PDB entry 6DP5 | X-ray diffraction, 1.43 A resolution | chains A and C of the 4 polymer chains in the assembly

Chain A:
Name: Ribonuclease H
Organism: Bacillus halodurans
Notes: EC 3.1.26.4; fragment: Catalytic Domain residues 59-196
UniProtKB: Q9KEI9 (RNH1_BACHD); residues 59-196 here = UniProt positions 59-196
Sequence (142 residues; each row starts with the number of its first residue):
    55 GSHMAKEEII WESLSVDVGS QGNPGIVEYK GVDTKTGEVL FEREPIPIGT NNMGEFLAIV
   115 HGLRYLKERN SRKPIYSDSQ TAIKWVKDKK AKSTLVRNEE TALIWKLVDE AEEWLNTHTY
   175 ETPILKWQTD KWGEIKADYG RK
Unresolved in the structure: 55-60
Differences from the reference sequence: expression tag (55-58)
UniProt features mapped onto this chain:
  - binding site (Mg(2+)): Asp71, Glu109, Asp132, Asp192
Ion coordination: Mg2+ site 1: Asp71, Asp192 (shared with 1 residue of chain b); Mg2+ site 2: Asp71, Glu109, Asp132 (shared with 1 residue of chain B; 1 residue of chain b); K+ site 1: Asp132, Glu188 (shared with 1 residue of chain b); K+ site 2: Asp192 (shared with 1 residue of chain b); K+ site 3: Lys196 (shared with DG5(C) of chain C)

Chain C:
Molecule: 6-nt DNA strand
Sequence (6 nucleotides; each row starts with the number of its first residue):
     1 CGATGT
Ion coordination: K+: DG5 (shared with Lys196(A) of chain A)

Interface between chain A and chain C:
Contacting residue pairs - 19 pairs, chain A then chain C:
  Asn77(A) with DA3(C), hydrogen bond to the base; DT4(C), hydrogen bond to the sugar
  Pro78(A) with DA3(C), phosphate contact; DT4(C), phosphate contact
  Thr104(A) with DT4(C), phosphate contact; DG5(C), hydrogen bond to the phosphate
  Asn105(A) with DT4(C), hydrogen bond to the base
  Asn106(A) with DT4(C), hydrogen bond to the base; DG5(C), hydrogen bond to the sugar
  Met107(A) with DG5(C), phosphate contact
  Gln134(A) with DG5(C), base contact; DT6(C), base contact
  Thr135(A) with DG5(C), sugar contact
  Lys138(A) with DT6(C), phosphate contact
  Trp139(A) with DG5(C), phosphate contact; DT6(C), hydrogen bond to the phosphate
  Lys146(A) with DT6(C), phosphate contact
  Ser147(A) with DG5(C), hydrogen bond to the phosphate
  Thr148(A) with DG5(C), hydrogen bond to the phosphate
Other interface residues (no listed pair), chain A (14 interface residues in all): Leu149
Other interface residues (no listed pair), chain C (5 interface residues in all): DG2

Overview:
Chain A and chain C form an interface of 14 and 5 residues respectively, with 9 hydrogen bonds. Among the
polar pairs are Asn77(A)-DA3(C), Asn105(A)-DT4(C) and Asn106(A)-DT4(C). Asp71(A) and Asp192(A) form the Mg2+
site 1. Curated annotation (UniProt) lists 4 Mg2+-binding residues on chain A.
Chain A is Ribonuclease H (Bacillus halodurans) and chain C is a 6-nt DNA strand; the structure, Crystal
Structure of Bacillus Halodurans Ribonuclease H1 in Complex with an RNA/DNA Hybrid: Reaction in 40 ..., was
determined by X-ray diffraction together with 6DMN, 6DMV, 6DO8, 6DO9, 6DOA, 6DOB and 46 further entries from
the same study.
